PDB entry 1CFJ | X-ray diffraction, 2.60 A resolution | chain A

Chain A:
Name: Protein (acetylcholinesterase)
Organism: Torpedo californica
Notes: EC 3.1.1.7
UniProtKB: P04058 (ACES_TORCA); residues 1-537 here correspond to UniProt positions 22-558 (UniProt number = residue number + 21)
Chain sequence (537 residues; each row starts with the number of its first residue):
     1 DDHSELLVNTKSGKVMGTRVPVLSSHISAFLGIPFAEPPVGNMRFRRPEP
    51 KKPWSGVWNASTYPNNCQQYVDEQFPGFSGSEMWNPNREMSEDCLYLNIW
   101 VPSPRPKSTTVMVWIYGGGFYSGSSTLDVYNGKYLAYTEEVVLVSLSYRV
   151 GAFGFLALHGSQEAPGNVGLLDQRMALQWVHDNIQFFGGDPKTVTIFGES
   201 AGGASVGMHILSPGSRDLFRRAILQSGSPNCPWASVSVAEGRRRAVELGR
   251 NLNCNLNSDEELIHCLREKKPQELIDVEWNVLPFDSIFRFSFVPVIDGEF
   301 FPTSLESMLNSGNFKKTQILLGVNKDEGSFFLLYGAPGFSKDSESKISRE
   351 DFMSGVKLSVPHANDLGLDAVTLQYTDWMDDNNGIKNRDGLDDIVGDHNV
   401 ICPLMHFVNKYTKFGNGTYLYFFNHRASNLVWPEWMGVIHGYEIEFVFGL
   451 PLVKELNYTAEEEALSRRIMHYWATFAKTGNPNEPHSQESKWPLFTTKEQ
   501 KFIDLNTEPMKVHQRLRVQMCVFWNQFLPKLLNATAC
Not modelled in the structure: 1-3, 536-537
Disulfides: Cys67-Cys94, Cys254-Cys265, Cys402-Cys521
Glycans and other covalent adducts: N-acetylglucosamine (NAG) linked to Asn59, Asn416; methylphosphonic acid ester group (GB) linked to Ser200
Small-molecule neighbours: methylphosphonic acid ester group (GB): Gly117, Gly118, Gly119, Ala201, Trp233, Phe288, Phe290, Phe331, His440
Curated features (UniProtKB/Swiss-Prot):
  - active site: Ser200 (Acyl-ester intermediate), Glu327 (Charge relay system), His440 (Charge relay system)
  - glycosylation (N-linked (GlcNAc...) asparagine): Asn59, Asn416, Asn457, Asn533

Summary:
N-acetylglucosamine is covalently linked to Asn59 and Asn416. Covalently linked methylphosphonic acid ester
group: at Ser200. UniProt lists 3 active-site residues.
Chain A is Protein (acetylcholinesterase) (Torpedo californica); the structure, Methylphosphonylated
acetylcholinesterase (aged) obtained by reaction with O-isopropylmethylphosphonofluoridate (gb, sarin), was
determined by X-ray diffraction together with 2DFP and 1SOM from the same study.
